PDB entry 1HR0 | X-ray diffraction, 3.20 A resolution | chains A and L of the 23 polymer chains in the assembly

Chain A:
Molecule: 16S ribosomal RNA
From: Thermus thermophilus
Sequence (1522 nucleotides; each row starts with the number of its first residue; note: 42 numbers in that range are skipped by the numbering (no residue carries them; nothing is unmodelled there); a row labelled like 190A-190L holds insertion residues (190A, then the next letters in order); numbering starts at 0):
     0 UUUGUUGGAG AGUUUGAUCC UGGCUCAGGG UGAACGCUGG CGGCGUGCCU AAGACAUGCA
    60 AGUCGUGCGG G
    73 CCGCGGGGUU UU
    88 ACUCCG
    95 UGGUC
   101 AGCGGCGGAC GGGUGAGUAA CGCGUGGGU
  129A G
   130 ACCUACCCGG AAGAGGGGGA CAACCCGGGG AAACUCGGGC UAAUCCCCCA UGUGGACCCG
   190 C
190A-190L CCCUUGGGGUGU
   191 GUCCAAAGGG CUUU
   216 GCCCGCUUCC GGAUGGGCCC GCGUCCCAUC AGCUAGUUGG UGGGGUAAUG GCCCACCAAG
   276 GCGACGACGG GUAGCCGGUC UGAGAGGAUG GCCGGCCACA GGGGCACUGA GACACGGGCC
   336 CCACUCCUAC GGGAGGCAGC AGUUAGGAAU CUUCCGCAAU GGGCGCAAGC CUGACGGAGC
   396 GACGCCGCUU GGAGGAAGAA GCCCUUCGGG GUGUAAACUC CUGAA
   442 CCCGGGACGA AACCCCCGAC GA
   474 GGGGACUGAC GGUACCGGG
   494 GUAAUAGCGC CGGCCAACUC CGUGCCAGCA GCCGCGGUAA UACGGAGGGC GCGAGCGUUA
   554 CCCGGAUUCA CUGGGCGUAA AGGGCGUGUA GGCGGCCUGG GGCGUCCCAU GUGAAAGACC
   614 ACGGCUCAAC CGUGGGGGAG CGUGGGAUAC GCUCAGGCUA GACGGUGGGA GAGGGUGGUG
   674 GAAUUCCCGG AGUAGCGGUG AAAUGCGCAG AUACCGGGAG GAACGCCGAU GGCGAAGGCA
   734 GCCACCUGGU CCACCCGUGA CGCUGAGGCG CGAAAGCGUG GGGAGCAAAC CGGAUUAGAU
   794 ACCCGGGUAG UCCACGCCCU AAACGAUGCG CGCUAGGUCU CUGGGUCU
   848 CCUGGGGGCC GAAGCUAACG CGUUAAGCGC GCCGCCUGGG GAGUACGGCC GCAAGGCUGA
   908 AACUCAAAGG AAUUGACGGG GGCCCGCACA AGCGGUGGAG CAUGUGGUUU AAUUCGAAGC
   968 AACGCGAAGA ACCUUACCAG GCCUUGACAU GCUAGG
 1003A G
  1004 AACCCGGGUG AAAGCCUGGG GUGCCCC
1030A-1030D GCGA
  1031 GGGGAGCCCU AGCACAGGUG CUGCAUGGCC GUCGUCAGCU CGUGCCGUGA GGUGUUGGGU
  1091 UAAGUCCCGC AACGAGCGCA ACCCCCGCCG UUAGUUGCCA GCGGUUCGGC CGGGCACUCU
  1151 AACGGGACUG CCCGCGAAA
  1171 GCGGGAGGAA GGAGGGGACG ACGUCUGGUC AGCAUGGCCC UUACGGCCUG GGCGACACAC
  1231 GUGCUACAAU GCCCACUACA AAGCGAUGCC ACCCGGCAAC GGGGAGCUAA UCGCAAAAAG
  1291 GUGGGCCCAG UUCGGAUUGG GGUCUGCAAC CCGACCCCAU GAAGCCGGAA UCGCUAGUAA
  1351 UCGCGGAUCA G
 1361A C
  1362 CAUGCCGCGG UGAAUACGUU CCCGGGCCUU GUACACACCG CCCGUCACGC CAUGGGAGCG
  1422 GGCUCUACCC GAAGUCGCCG GG
  1446 AGCCUACGGG
  1459 CAGGCGCCGA GGGUAGGGCC CGUGACUGGG GCGAAGUCGU AACAAGGUAG CUGUACCGGA
  1519 AGGUGCGGCU GGAUCACCUC CUUUCU
Not modelled in the structure: 0-4, 1535-1544
Bound ions: Mg2+ site 1: G11, U12; Mg2+ site 2 near G21 (its only coordinating residue here); Mg2+ site 3: A116, G117, G289; Mg2+ site 4: U182, G183; Mg2+ site 5 near A195 (its only coordinating residue here); Mg2+ site 6: G299, G558; Mg2+ site 7 near G324 (its only coordinating residue here); Mg2+ site 8 near C352 (its only coordinating residue here); Mg2+ site 9: C372, U375, G376, U387; Mg2+ site 10 near A509 (its only coordinating residue here); Mg2+ site 11: U516, A533; Mg2+ site 12: A520 (shared with 1 residue of chain W); 38 more Mg2+ sites not listed

Chain L:
Molecule: 30S ribosomal protein S12
From: Thermus thermophilus
UniProt: P17293 (RS12_THETH); residues 1-135 here = UniProt positions 1-135
Amino-acid sequence (135 residues; each row starts with the number of its first residue):
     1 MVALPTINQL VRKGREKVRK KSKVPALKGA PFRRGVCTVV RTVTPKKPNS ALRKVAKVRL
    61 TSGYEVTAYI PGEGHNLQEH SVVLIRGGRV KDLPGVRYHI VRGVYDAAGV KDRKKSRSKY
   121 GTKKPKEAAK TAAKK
Not modelled in the structure: 1-4, 129-135
Curated features (UniProtKB/Swiss-Prot):
  - natural variant: Arg-86 (R86C: In strain: Isolate HG14; R86H: In strain: Isolate HG31)

How chain A and chain L interact:
Pairs across the interface - 136 pairs, chain A then chain L:
  C23(A) with Lys-23(L), phosphate contact
  U24(A) with Lys-23(L), salt bridge to the phosphate
  A32(A) with Pro-31(L), base contact
  A33(A) with Phe-32(L), base contact
  C34(A) with Phe-32(L), sugar contact; Val-101(L), sugar contact; Val-104(L), phosphate contact
  G35(A) with Val-104(L), sugar contact; Ser-118(L), hydrogen bond to the sugar; Gly-121(L), sugar contact
  C36(A) with Arg-117(L), hydrogen bond to the sugar; Ser-118(L), sugar contact; Thr-122(L), sugar contact; Lys-123(L), salt bridge to the phosphate; Lys-124(L), hydrogen bond to the phosphate
  U37(A) with Lys-123(L), phosphate contact; Lys-124(L), hydrogen bond to the phosphate
  C241(A) with Arg-19(L), sugar contact
  G362(A) with Arg-33(L), phosphate contact; Thr-61(L), phosphate contact
  A363(A) with Ala-30(L), base contact; Pro-31(L), base contact; Phe-32(L), base contact; Arg-33(L), salt bridge to the phosphate; Arg-34(L), salt bridge to the phosphate; Thr-61(L), hydrogen bond to the phosphate; Leu-84(L), sugar contact; Tyr-105(L), phosphate contact
  C501(A) with Arg-117(L), salt bridge to the phosphate; Ser-118(L), phosphate contact; Lys-124(L), salt bridge to the phosphate
  G502(A) with Lys-115(L), phosphate contact; Ser-116(L), phosphate contact; Arg-117(L), phosphate contact; Ser-118(L), hydrogen bond to the phosphate; Lys-119(L), phosphate contact
  C503(A) with Ser-116(L), hydrogen bond to the phosphate; Lys-119(L), salt bridge to the phosphate
  C518(A) with Pro-48(L), base contact; Ser-50(L), hydrogen bond to the sugar
  C519(A) with Ser-50(L), hydrogen bond to the phosphate; Ala-51(L), phosphate contact
  A520(A) with Ala-51(L), phosphate contact; Leu-52(L), hydrogen bond to the phosphate; Lys-54(L), salt bridge to the phosphate; Glu-73(L), hydrogen bond to the sugar
  G521(A) with Arg-53(L), hydrogen bond to the base; Lys-54(L), salt bridge to the phosphate; Gly-72(L), phosphate contact; Glu-73(L), phosphate contact
  C522(A) with Asn-49(L), base contact; Arg-53(L), base contact; Tyr-69(L), hydrogen bond to the phosphate; Pro-71(L), phosphate contact; Gly-72(L), hydrogen bond to the phosphate; Asp-92(L), base contact; Tyr-120(L), phosphate contact
  A523(A) with Arg-53(L), base contact; Val-90(L), base contact; Lys-91(L), base contact; Asp-92(L), hydrogen bond to the base; Tyr-120(L), phosphate contact
  C525(A) with Lys-91(L), phosphate contact
  C526(A) with Lys-91(L), salt bridge to the phosphate
  G527(A) with Asn-49(L), base contact; Asp-92(L), base contact
  C528(A) with Asn-49(L), hydrogen bond to the base
  G529(A) with Asn-49(L), hydrogen bond to the base; Ser-50(L), hydrogen bond to the base; Ala-51(L), base contact
  G537(A) with Glu-73(L), sugar contact; Arg-113(L), salt bridge to the phosphate
  G538(A) with Arg-113(L), salt bridge to the phosphate; Lys-114(L), hydrogen bond to the phosphate; Lys-115(L), hydrogen bond to the phosphate
  A539(A) with Lys-114(L), salt bridge to the phosphate; Lys-115(L), hydrogen bond to the base
  G550(A) with Lys-119(L), sugar contact
  U551(A) with Phe-32(L), base contact; Arg-86(L), sugar contact; Lys-119(L), sugar contact
  U552(A) with Pro-31(L), hydrogen bond to the sugar; Phe-32(L), sugar contact; Arg-86(L), hydrogen bond to the sugar; Gly-87(L), phosphate contact
  A553(A) with Val-24(L), phosphate contact; Gly-29(L), hydrogen bond to the sugar; Ala-30(L), sugar contact; Pro-31(L), sugar contact
  C554(A) with Ser-22(L), phosphate contact
  C556(A) with Lys-20(L), salt bridge to the phosphate
  C562(A) with Arg-15(L), base contact; Glu-16(L), hydrogen bond to the sugar; Lys-17(L), hydrogen bond to the sugar; Val-18(L), phosphate contact
  A563(A) with Arg-15(L), base contact; Lys-17(L), salt bridge to the phosphate
  C564(A) with Leu-10(L), phosphate contact; Arg-15(L), salt bridge to the phosphate
  G567(A) with Pro-5(L), base contact; Arg-15(L), hydrogen bond to the base
  G568(A) with Pro-5(L), base contact
  G585(A) with Asn-8(L), sugar contact
  C879(A) with Asn-8(L), phosphate contact
  C880(A) with Thr-6(L), hydrogen bond to the phosphate; Asn-8(L), hydrogen bond to the phosphate; Gln-9(L), phosphate contact; Arg-12(L), salt bridge to the phosphate
  G881(A) with Gln-9(L), hydrogen bond to the phosphate; Arg-12(L), salt bridge to the phosphate; Lys-13(L), salt bridge to the phosphate
  C882(A) with Pro-5(L), base contact; Lys-13(L), salt bridge to the phosphate
  U884(A) with Arg-15(L), hydrogen bond to the base
  A908(A) with Lys-21(L), salt bridge to the phosphate
  A909(A) with Lys-21(L), salt bridge to the phosphate
  C910(A) with Arg-97(L), salt bridge to the phosphate
  U911(A) with Gly-95(L), phosphate contact; Arg-97(L), salt bridge to the phosphate
  C912(A) with Lys-46(L), salt bridge to the phosphate; Lys-47(L), hydrogen bond to the phosphate; Pro-94(L), phosphate contact
  A913(A) with Lys-46(L), phosphate contact; Lys-47(L), salt bridge to the phosphate; Lys-91(L), salt bridge to the phosphate
  C1411(A) with Val-43(L), sugar contact; Pro-94(L), hydrogen bond to the sugar
  C1412(A) with Lys-57(L), salt bridge to the phosphate; Pro-94(L), sugar contact; Gly-95(L), phosphate contact
  C1490(A) with Lys-46(L), hydrogen bond to the sugar; Lys-47(L), sugar contact
  A1492(A) with Lys-46(L), base contact; Lys-47(L), hydrogen bond to the base; Pro-48(L), base contact; Asn-49(L), hydrogen bond to the base
Also at the interface, not in a pair above, chain A (63 interface residues in all): C242, G302, A303, G500, C555, A759, C883, A1413
Also at the interface, not in a pair above, chain L (70 interface residues in all): Ile-7, Arg-41, Thr-67, Gly-74, Arg-89, Leu-93, Gly-103

Summary:
63 residues of chain A and 70 residues of chain L are in contact; the contacts include 36 hydrogen bonds and
28 salt bridges. Among the polar pairs are G521(A)/Arg-53(L), A523(A)/Asp-92(L) and C528(A)/Asn-49(L). G11(A)
and U12(A) form the Mg2+ site 1.
Here chain A is 16S ribosomal RNA and chain L is 30S ribosomal protein S12, both from Thermus thermophilus.
Entry 1HR0 (Crystal structure of initiation factor IF1 bound to the 30S ribosomal subunit) was determined by
X-ray diffraction.
